PDB entry 8R7G | X-ray diffraction, 2.09 A resolution | chain A

# Chain A
Molecule: Activin receptor type I
Organism: Homo sapiens
Notes: EC 2.7.11.30
UniProtKB: Q04771 (ACVR1_HUMAN); numbering as in UniProt (aligned over 201-499)
Sequence (301 residues; row label = number of the first residue in the row):
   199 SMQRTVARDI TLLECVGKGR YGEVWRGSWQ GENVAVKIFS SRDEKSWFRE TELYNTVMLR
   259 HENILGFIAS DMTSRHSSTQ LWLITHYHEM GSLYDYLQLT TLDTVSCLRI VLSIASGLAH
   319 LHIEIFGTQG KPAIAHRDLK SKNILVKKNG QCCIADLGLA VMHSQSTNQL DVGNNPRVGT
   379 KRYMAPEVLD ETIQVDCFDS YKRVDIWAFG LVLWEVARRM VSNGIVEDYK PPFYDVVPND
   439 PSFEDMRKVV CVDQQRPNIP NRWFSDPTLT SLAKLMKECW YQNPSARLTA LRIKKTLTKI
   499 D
Disordered / not traced: 199-204, 274-275
Differences from the reference sequence: expression tag (199-200); engineered mutation D207 (Gln in Q04771)
Curated features (UniProtKB/Swiss-Prot):
  - active site: D336 (Proton acceptor)
  - binding site (ATP): V214 to V222, K235
  - natural variant: R202 (R202I: In FOP), R206 (R206H: In FOP), G328 (G328E: In FOP; G328R: In FOP; G328W: In FOP), G356 (G356D: In FOP), R375 (R375P: In FOP)
  - mutagenesis: T203 (T203V: Almost complete loss of alcaline phosphatase induction; in association with A-325), G325 (G325A: Almost complete loss of alcaline phosphatase induction; in association with V-203)
Residues lining bound ligands: YEE (2-fluoranyl-6-methoxy-4-[4-methyl-5-[4-(4-propan-2-ylpiperazin-1-yl)phenyl]pyridin-3-yl]benzamide): V214, V222, A233, V234, K235, E248, L263, L281, T283, H284, Y285, H286, G289, S290, D293, N341, L343, A353, D354
From the paper describing this entry:
  - mutagenesis - R206H, R258G, G328V: unchanged binding to 7 analogues

# Overview
Ligands of chain A: compound YEE. From UniProt: active-site residue D336, 10 ATP-binding residues and 2
mutagenesis sites. From the paper: R206H, R258G and G328V leave binding to 7 analogues unchanged.
Chain A is Activin receptor type I (Homo sapiens); the structure, Crystal structure of the kinase domain of
ACVR1 (ALK2) with M4K2234, was determined by X-ray diffraction, deposited together with 6T6D.
